7NRH - chains H and L of the 3 polymer chains in the assembly; structure by electron microscopy, 19.00 A resolution (very low resolution: no residue pairs are listed; an interface is given only as per-side residue counts).

# Chain H
Molecule: Fab fragment HTN-Gn1 Heavy chain
Source organism: Oryctolagus cuniculus
Notes: antibody fragment or engineered binder
Amino-acid sequence (231 residues; numbered 1 to 231; the number before each row is that of its first residue):
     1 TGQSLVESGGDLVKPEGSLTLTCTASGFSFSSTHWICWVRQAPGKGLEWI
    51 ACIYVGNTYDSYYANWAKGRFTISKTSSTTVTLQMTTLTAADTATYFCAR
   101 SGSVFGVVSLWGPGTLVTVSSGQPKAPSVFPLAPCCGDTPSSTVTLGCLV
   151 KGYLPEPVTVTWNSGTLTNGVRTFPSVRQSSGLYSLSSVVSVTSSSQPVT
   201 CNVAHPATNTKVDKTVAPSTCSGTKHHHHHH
Not modelled in the structure: 1-2, 223-231
Disulfide bonds: Cys23-Cys98, Cys37-Cys52, Cys136-Cys221, Cys148-Cys201

# Chain L
Molecule: Fab fragment HTN-Gn1 Light chain
Source organism: Oryctolagus cuniculus
Notes: antibody fragment or engineered binder
Amino-acid sequence (217 residues; each row starts with the number of its first residue):
     1 TGQVLTQTPASVSEPVEGTVTIKCQASQSINNWLSWYQQRPGQPPKLLIY
    51 DASTVASGVSSRFKGSGSGTEFTLTISDLECADAATYACQSYGYGISITD
   101 NSAFGGGTEVVVRGDPVAPSVLIFPPAADQVATGTVTIVCVANKYFPDVT
   151 VTWEVDGTTQTTGIENSKTPQNSADCTYNLSSTLTLTSTQYNSHKEYTCK
   201 VTQGTTSVVQSFNRGDC
Not modelled in the structure: 1, 217
Disulfide bonds: Cys24-Cys89, Cys81-Cys176, Cys140-Cys199

# How chain H and chain L interact
At this resolution (19 A) residue pairs are not listed: 36 residues of chain H and 37 of chain L lie at the interface.

# Summary
36 residues of chain H face 37 of chain L across their interface.
Here chain H is Fab fragment HTN-Gn1 Heavy chain and chain L is Fab fragment HTN-Gn1 Light chain, both from
Oryctolagus cuniculus. Entry 7NRH (Hantaan virus glycoprotein (Gn) in complex with Fab fragment HTN-Gn1) was
determined by electron microscopy, deposited together with 7NKS and 7O9S.
